Entry 8I87 (electron microscopy, 3.10 A resolution); this record covers chains C and O of the 16 polymer chains in the assembly.

== Chain C (and O) ==
Molecule: TIR domain-containing protein
From: Maribacter polysiphoniae
Notes: chain O of this document is another copy of the same molecule, construct and numbering; everything in this record applies to it too
Reference sequence: A0A316E683 (A0A316E683_9FLAO); residue numbers follow UniProt; this construct covers 1-452
Sequence (452 residues; row label = number of the first residue in the row):
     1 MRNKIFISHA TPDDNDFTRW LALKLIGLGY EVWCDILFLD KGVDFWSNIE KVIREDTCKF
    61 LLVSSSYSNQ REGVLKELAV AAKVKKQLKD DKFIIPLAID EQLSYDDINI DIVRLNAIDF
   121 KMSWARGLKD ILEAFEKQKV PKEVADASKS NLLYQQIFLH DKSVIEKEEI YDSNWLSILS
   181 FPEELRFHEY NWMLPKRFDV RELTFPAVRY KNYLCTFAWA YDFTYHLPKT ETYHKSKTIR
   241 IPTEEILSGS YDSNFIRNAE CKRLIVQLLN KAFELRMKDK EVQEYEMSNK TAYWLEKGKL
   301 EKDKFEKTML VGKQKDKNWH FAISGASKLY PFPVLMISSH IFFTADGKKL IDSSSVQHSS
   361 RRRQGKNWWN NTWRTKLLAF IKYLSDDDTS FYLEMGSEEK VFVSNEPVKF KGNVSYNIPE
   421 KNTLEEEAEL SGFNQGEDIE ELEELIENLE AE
Not modelled in the structure: 1-2, 396-397, 419-452
What the authors report for this chain:
  - self-association interface (contacts with another copy of this molecule): R114
  - mutagenesis - T11A, G42R, D44A, F45A, W46A, R54A, Y105A, I110G/V113G, D111A, R114Q, Y154A: decreased catalytic activity
  - catalytic residues: E77 (proposed by the authors, not directly observed)

== How chain C and chain O interact ==
Contacting residue pairs (19):
  Q70(C) - E50(O)
  Y105(C) - K83(O)
  D106(C) - R54(O)  hydrogen bond (backbone-side chain)
  D106(C) - K83(O)
  D107(C) - R54(O)
  D107(C) - Q87(O)
  I108(C) - R54(O)  hydrogen bond (backbone-side chain)
  N109(C) - E50(O)
  I110(C) - W46(O)  hydrophobic
  I110(C) - E50(O)  hydrogen bond (backbone-side chain)
  I110(C) - K76(O)
  I110(C) - V80(O)  hydrophobic
  D111(C) - K76(O)  salt bridge
  V113(C) - A79(O)  hydrophobic
  V113(C) - V80(O)  hydrophobic
  V113(C) - K83(O)
  R114(C) - L75(O)
  R114(C) - A79(O)
  R114(C) - D111(O)  salt bridge
Other interface residues (no listed pair), chain C (11 interface residues in all): K86
Other interface residues (no listed pair), chain O (13 interface residues in all): I49, E72, K86

== Summary ==
11 residues of chain C face 13 of chain O across their interface; the contacts include 3 hydrogen bonds and 2
salt bridges. Polar pairs include D111(C)-K76(O), R114(C)-D111(O) and D106(C)-R54(O). The paper reports the
catalytic residue E77(C); T11A, G42R and D44A of chain C, among others, reduce catalytic activity; 11
substitutions were tested in all.
Chain C and chain O are both TIR domain-containing protein (Maribacter polysiphoniae); the structure, Cryo-EM
structure of TIR-APAZ/Ago-gRNA-DNA complex, was determined by electron microscopy together with 8I88 from the
same study.
